PDB entry 9GTP | electron microscopy, 3.50 A resolution | chains N and O of the 60 polymer chains in the assembly

[Chain N (and O)]
Name: LysM domain-containing protein
Organism: Streptomyces coelicolor A3(2)
Notes: chain O of this document is another copy of the same molecule, construct and numbering; everything in this record applies to it too
Reference sequence: Q9L0P4 (Q9L0P4_STRCO); numbering as in UniProt (aligned over 1-240)
Chain sequence (240 residues; row label = number of the first residue in the row):
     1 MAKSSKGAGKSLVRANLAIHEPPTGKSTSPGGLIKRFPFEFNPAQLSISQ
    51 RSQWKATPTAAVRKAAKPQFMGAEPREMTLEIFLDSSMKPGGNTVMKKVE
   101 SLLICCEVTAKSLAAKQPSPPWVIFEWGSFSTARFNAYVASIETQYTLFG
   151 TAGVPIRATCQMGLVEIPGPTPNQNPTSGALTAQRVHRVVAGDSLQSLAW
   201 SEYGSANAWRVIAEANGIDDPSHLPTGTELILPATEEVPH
Unresolved in the structure: 1-4, 174-184

[Interface between chain N and chain O]
Pairs across the interface - 62 pairs, chain N then chain O:
  T24(N) with Y203(O), hydrogen bond (side chain-backbone); G204(O), hydrogen bond (side chain-backbone)
  G25(N) with Y203(O)
  S27(N) with W200(O); G204(O), hydrogen bond (side chain-backbone)
  Q53(N) with P58(O)
  F70(N) with R63(O)
  M71(N) with P58(O); T59(O); R63(O)
  G72(N) with P58(O)
  A73(N) with P58(O)
  M96(N) with S129(O); S131(O); T132(O)
  E100(N) with S131(O); T132(O), hydrogen bond
  L103(N) with R76(O)
  C106(N) with Q50(O); S52(O); A73(O)
  E107(N) with R76(O), salt bridge
  V108(N) with F70(O), hydrophobic
  A114(N) with T235(O)
  A115(N) with T235(O)
  Q117(N) with H240(O)
  P118(N) with F70(O)
  S119(N) with W54(O)
  P120(N) with W54(O), hydrophobic; F70(O)
  W122(N) with K67(O)
  Y138(N) with W54(O), hydrophobic
  V139(N) with S52(O)
  A140(N) with R51(O); S52(O), hydrogen bond (backbone-backbone)
  S141(N) with Q50(O)
  I142(N) with S49(O); Q50(O), hydrogen bond (backbone-backbone)
  E143(N) with I48(O)
  T144(N) with S47(O); I48(O), hydrogen bond (backbone-backbone)
  Q145(N) with S47(O)
  Y146(N) with Q45(O); L46(O), hydrogen bond (backbone-backbone); F130(O), hydrophobic; T132(O)
  T147(N) with Q45(O)
  F149(N) with L46(O), hydrophobic; W127(O), hydrophobic
  T151(N) with S11(O), hydrogen bond (side chain-backbone); L12(O)
  A152(N) with S11(O); V13(O), hydrophobic; G128(O); S129(O)
  G153(N) with W127(O); F130(O)
  V154(N) with S129(O)
  P155(N) with F130(O), hydrophobic
  I167(N) with P68(O), hydrophobic
  P168(N) with A65(O), hydrophobic; A66(O)
Also at the interface, not in a pair above, chain N (40 interface residues in all): K26
Also at the interface, not in a pair above, chain O (34 interface residues in all): A44

[Summary]
40 residues of chain N face 34 of chain O across their interface, with 9 hydrogen bonds and 1 salt bridge.
Polar pairs include E107(N)-R76(O), T24(N)-Y203(O) and T24(N)-G204(O).
Both chains are LysM domain-containing protein (Streptomyces coelicolor A3(2)). Entry 9GTP (Cryo-EM structure
of a contractile injection system in Streptomyces coelicolor, the baseplate complex in extended state ...) was
determined by electron microscopy together with 9GTR and 9GTS from the same study.
